PDB entry 4OSR | X-ray diffraction, 1.94 A resolution | chains A and I of the 3 polymer chains in the assembly

== Chain A ==
Name: Hax3
From: Xanthomonas campestris pv. armoraciae
UniProtKB: Q3ZD72 (Q3ZD72_XANCA); numbering as in UniProt (aligned over 231-720)
Sequence (499 residues; row label = number of the first residue in the row):
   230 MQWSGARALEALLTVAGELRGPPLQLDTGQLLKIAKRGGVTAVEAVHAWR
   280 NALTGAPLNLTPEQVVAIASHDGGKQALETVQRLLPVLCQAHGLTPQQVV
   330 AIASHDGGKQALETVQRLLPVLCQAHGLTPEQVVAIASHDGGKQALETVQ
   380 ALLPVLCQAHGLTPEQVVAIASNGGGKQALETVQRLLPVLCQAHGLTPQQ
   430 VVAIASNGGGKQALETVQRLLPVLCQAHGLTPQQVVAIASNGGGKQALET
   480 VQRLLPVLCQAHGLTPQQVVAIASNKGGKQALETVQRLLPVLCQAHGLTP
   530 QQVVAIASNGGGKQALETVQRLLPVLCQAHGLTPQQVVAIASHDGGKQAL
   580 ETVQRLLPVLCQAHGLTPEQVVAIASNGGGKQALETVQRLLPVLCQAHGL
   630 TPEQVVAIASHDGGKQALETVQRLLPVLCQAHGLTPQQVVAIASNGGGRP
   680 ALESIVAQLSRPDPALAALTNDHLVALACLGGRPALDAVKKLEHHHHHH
Not modelled in the structure: 230, 724-728
Construct notes: expression tag (230, 721-728); engineered mutation His300 (Asn in Q3ZD72), Asp301 (Ile in Q3ZD72), His368 (Asn in Q3ZD72), Asp369 (Ile in Q3ZD72), Asn402 (His in Q3ZD72), Gly403 (Asp in Q3ZD72), Asn436 (His in Q3ZD72), Gly437 (Asp in Q3ZD72), Asn470 (His in Q3ZD72), Gly471 (Asp in Q3ZD72), Lys505 (Ser in Q3ZD72), Gly539 (Ser in Q3ZD72), His572 (Asn in Q3ZD72), Asp573 (Ser in Q3ZD72), Asn606 (His in Q3ZD72), Gly607 (Asp in Q3ZD72), His640 (Asn in Q3ZD72), Asp641 (Ile in Q3ZD72)

== Chain I ==
Molecule: 17-nt DNA strand
Sequence (17 nucleotides; each row starts with the number of its first residue; numbers below 1 keep their minus sign (DT-2 is residue -2)):
    -2 TGTCCCTTTGTCTCTCT

== How chain A and chain I interact ==
Contacting residue pairs (78; chain A residue first):
  Arg266(A) with DC2(I), base contact
  Val269(A) with DG-1(I), phosphate contact
  Thr270(A) with DG-1(I), phosphate contact; DT0(I), hydrogen bond to the phosphate
  Asp301(A) with DC1(I), hydrogen bond to the base; DC2(I), base contact
  Gly302(A) with DT0(I), phosphate contact; DC1(I), phosphate contact
  Lys304(A) with DT0(I), phosphate contact
  Gln305(A) with DT0(I), hydrogen bond to the phosphate; DC1(I), phosphate contact
  Asp335(A) with DC2(I), hydrogen bond to the base; DC3(I), base contact
  Gly336(A) with DC1(I), phosphate contact
  Lys338(A) with DC1(I), phosphate contact
  Gln339(A) with DC1(I), hydrogen bond to the phosphate; DC2(I), phosphate contact
  Asp369(A) with DC3(I), hydrogen bond to the base
  Gly370(A) with DC2(I), phosphate contact; DC3(I), phosphate contact
  Lys372(A) with DC2(I), phosphate contact
  Gln373(A) with DC2(I), hydrogen bond to the phosphate; DC3(I), phosphate contact
  Gly403(A) with DT4(I), base contact
  Gly404(A) with DC3(I), phosphate contact; DT4(I), base contact
  Lys406(A) with DC3(I), phosphate contact
  Gln407(A) with DC3(I), hydrogen bond to the phosphate; DT4(I), phosphate contact
  Gly437(A) with DT5(I), base contact
  Gly438(A) with DT4(I), sugar contact; DT5(I), phosphate contact
  Lys440(A) with DT4(I), phosphate contact
  Gln441(A) with DT4(I), hydrogen bond to the phosphate; DT5(I), phosphate contact
  Gly471(A) with DT6(I), base contact
  Lys474(A) with DT5(I), phosphate contact
  Gln475(A) with DT5(I), hydrogen bond to the phosphate; DT6(I), phosphate contact
  Lys505(A) with DT6(I), base contact; DG7(I), hydrogen bond to the base
  Gly506(A) with DT6(I), phosphate contact; DG7(I), phosphate contact
  Lys508(A) with DT6(I), phosphate contact
  Gln509(A) with DT6(I), hydrogen bond to the phosphate; DG7(I), phosphate contact
  Gly539(A) with DT8(I), base contact
  Gly540(A) with DG7(I), phosphate contact; DT8(I), phosphate contact
  Lys542(A) with DG7(I), phosphate contact
  Gln543(A) with DG7(I), hydrogen bond to the phosphate; DT8(I), phosphate contact
  Asp573(A) with DC9(I), hydrogen bond to the base
  Gly574(A) with DT8(I), phosphate contact; DC9(I), phosphate contact
  Lys576(A) with DT8(I), phosphate contact
  Gln577(A) with DT8(I), hydrogen bond to the phosphate; DC9(I), phosphate contact
  Gly607(A) with DT10(I), base contact
  Gly608(A) with DC9(I), phosphate contact
  Lys610(A) with DC9(I), phosphate contact
  Gln611(A) with DC9(I), hydrogen bond to the phosphate; DT10(I), phosphate contact
  Asp641(A) with DC11(I), hydrogen bond to the base
  Gly642(A) with DT10(I), phosphate contact; DC11(I), phosphate contact
  Lys644(A) with DT10(I), phosphate contact
  Gln645(A) with DT10(I), hydrogen bond to the phosphate; DC11(I), phosphate contact
  Gly675(A) with DT12(I), base contact
  Gly676(A) with DT12(I), base contact
  Arg678(A) with DC11(I), salt bridge to the phosphate
  Pro679(A) with DC11(I), phosphate contact; DT12(I), phosphate contact
  Arg712(A) with DC11(I), hydrogen bond to the phosphate; DT12(I), salt bridge to the phosphate
  Pro713(A) with DT12(I), phosphate contact; DC13(I), phosphate contact
Also at the interface, not in a pair above, chain A (54 interface residues in all): Gly472, Leu709
Also at the interface, not in a pair above, chain I (16 interface residues in all): DT14

== Summary ==
Chain A and chain I form an interface of 54 and 16 residues respectively; the contacts include 19 hydrogen
bonds and 2 salt bridges. Polar pairs include Asp301(A)-DC1(I), Asp335(A)-DC2(I) and Asp369(A)-DC3(I).
Here chain A is Hax3 (Xanthomonas campestris pv. armoraciae) and chain I is a 17-nt DNA strand. Entry 4OSR
(Crystal structure of the S505K mutant of TAL effector dHax3) was determined by X-ray diffraction together
with 4OSH, 4OSI, 4OSJ, 4OSK, 4OSL, 4OSM and 9 further entries from the same study.
